PDB entry 7U95 | electron microscopy, 2.73 A resolution | chains H and Y of the 60 polymer chains in the assembly

[Chain H (and Y)]
Name: Capsid protein
From: Snake adeno-associated virus
Notes: chain Y of this document is another copy of the same molecule, construct and numbering; everything in this record applies to it too
UniProt: Q6V7U2 (Q6V7U2_9VIRU); residues 214-726 here = UniProt positions 214-726
Amino-acid sequence (513 residues; each row starts with the number of its first residue):
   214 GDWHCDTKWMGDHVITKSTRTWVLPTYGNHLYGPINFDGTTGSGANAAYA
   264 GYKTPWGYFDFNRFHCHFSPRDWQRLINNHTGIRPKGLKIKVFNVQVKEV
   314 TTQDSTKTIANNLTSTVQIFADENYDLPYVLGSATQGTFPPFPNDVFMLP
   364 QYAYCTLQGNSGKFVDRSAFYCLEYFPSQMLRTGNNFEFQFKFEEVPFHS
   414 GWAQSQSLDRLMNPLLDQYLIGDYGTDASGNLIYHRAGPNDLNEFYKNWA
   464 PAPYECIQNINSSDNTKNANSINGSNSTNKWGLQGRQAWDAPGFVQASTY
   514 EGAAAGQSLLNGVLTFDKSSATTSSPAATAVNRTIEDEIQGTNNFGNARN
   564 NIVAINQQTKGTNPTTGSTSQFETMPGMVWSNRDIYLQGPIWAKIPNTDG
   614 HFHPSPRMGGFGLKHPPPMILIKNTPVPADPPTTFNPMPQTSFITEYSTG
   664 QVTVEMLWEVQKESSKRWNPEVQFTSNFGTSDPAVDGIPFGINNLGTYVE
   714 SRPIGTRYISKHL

[Chain H / chain Y interface]
Residue-residue contacts (247):
  I248(H) with P427(Y), hydrophobic
  S256(H) with N453(Y); D454(Y)
  N259(H) with R423(Y), hydrogen bond (backbone-side chain); N456(Y)
  A260(H) with R423(Y); N453(Y); N456(Y)
  A261(H) with R423(Y), hydrogen bond (backbone-side chain)
  Y262(H) with R423(Y); P427(Y), hydrophobic; P452(Y); L455(Y), hydrophobic
  Y271(H) with N426(Y), hydrogen bond; L429(Y)
  R276(H) with Y432(Y)
  Y338(H) with H725(Y), hydrogen bond (backbone-side chain)
  D339(H) with K679(Y); H725(Y)
  L340(H) with H725(Y), hydrogen bond (backbone-side chain)
  P341(H) with Q419(Y); H725(Y)
  Y342(H) with L424(Y)
  V343(H) with N426(Y)
  G345(H) with N461(Y), hydrogen bond (backbone-side chain)
  S346(H) with M425(Y); Q431(Y)
  A347(H) with Q431(Y); Y432(Y); L433(Y), hydrophobic
  T348(H) with L429(Y); D430(Y); Q431(Y); Y432(Y); F458(Y)
  Q349(H) with L429(Y); D430(Y), hydrogen bond (backbone-backbone); Q431(Y); Y432(Y); R449(Y)
  Q364(H) with N426(Y), hydrogen bond (backbone-side chain); L428(Y)
  A366(H) with N426(Y); P427(Y); L428(Y), hydrophobic
  Y367(H) with P427(Y)
  C368(H) with Q419(Y), hydrogen bond (backbone-side chain); R423(Y); P427(Y), hydrophobic
  T369(H) with S418(Y)
  L370(H) with Q417(Y); S418(Y), hydrogen bond (backbone-backbone); Q553(Y)
  Q371(H) with E514(Y)
  G372(H) with E514(Y)
  V378(H) with E514(Y)
  D379(H) with R680(Y); V685(Y)
  R380(H) with A416(Y); S418(Y); R680(Y); V685(Y); R720(Y); Y721(Y), hydrogen bond (side chain-backbone); I722(Y); S723(Y)
  S381(H) with R680(Y), hydrogen bond (backbone-side chain); N682(Y), hydrogen bond (backbone-side chain)
  A382(H) with R680(Y); N682(Y)
  F383(H) with R680(Y); W681(Y), hydrogen bond (backbone-backbone); N682(Y), hydrogen bond (backbone-side chain)
  Y384(H) with K679(Y); R680(Y); H725(Y)
  C385(H) with W681(Y), hydrophobic
  Y388(H) with K679(Y), hydrogen bond (backbone-side chain)
  F389(H) with K679(Y)
  P466(H) with M588(Y)
  Y467(H) with M588(Y), hydrophobic
  E468(H) with F585(Y); M588(Y)
  C469(H) with V566(Y); A567(Y), hydrogen bond (side chain-backbone)
  Q471(H) with A567(Y); N569(Y); Q570(Y); Q571(Y); P577(Y)
  N472(H) with Q571(Y), hydrogen bond (backbone-side chain)
  I473(H) with G438(Y); T439(Y); L445(Y), hydrophobic; Q571(Y)
  N478(H) with S442(Y); G443(Y); N444(Y), hydrogen bond
  T479(H) with K573(Y)
  K480(H) with Q571(Y); T572(Y)
  N481(H) with G443(Y); Q571(Y); K573(Y), hydrogen bond (backbone-side chain)
  A482(H) with T439(Y), hydrogen bond (backbone-side chain); T572(Y); T575(Y); N576(Y)
  N483(H) with T439(Y); D440(Y); A441(Y); S442(Y); G443(Y); K573(Y), hydrogen bond
  S484(H) with T439(Y), hydrogen bond (backbone-side chain); D440(Y), hydrogen bond (backbone-backbone); A441(Y)
  I485(H) with G438(Y); T439(Y), hydrogen bond (backbone-side chain); Q571(Y); P577(Y)
  G487(H) with Y437(Y), hydrogen bond (backbone-backbone); G438(Y)
  N489(H) with T579(Y)
  S490(H) with T579(Y)
  N492(H) with I565(Y); V566(Y); A567(Y), hydrogen bond (side chain-backbone)
  K493(H) with N564(Y); I565(Y), hydrogen bond (backbone-backbone)
  W494(H) with D422(Y); K460(Y); P464(Y); N564(Y)
  G495(H) with N557(Y); N563(Y)
  L496(H) with S420(Y); P464(Y), hydrophobic; Q553(Y); G554(Y); T555(Y); N557(Y)
  Q497(H) with S420(Y); Y513(Y); Q553(Y); N557(Y)
  G498(H) with Y513(Y)
  R499(H) with S420(Y); D422(Y), salt bridge; R423(Y)
  Q500(H) with N563(Y); I565(Y)
  A501(H) with N456(Y)
  W502(H) with N456(Y), hydrogen bond (backbone-backbone); E457(Y); K460(Y), hydrogen bond (backbone-side chain)
  A504(H) with Y459(Y), hydrophobic; K460(Y), hydrogen bond (backbone-backbone)
  F507(H) with M588(Y), hydrophobic; P589(Y), hydrophobic
  L522(H) with D436(Y)
  L523(H) with D436(Y)
  N524(H) with G435(Y); D436(Y), hydrogen bond (backbone-side chain); Y459(Y), hydrogen bond
  V526(H) with Y459(Y)
  T528(H) with Y432(Y); L433(Y); I434(Y), hydrogen bond (backbone-backbone)
  F529(H) with L433(Y), hydrophobic
  D530(H) with I434(Y); R449(Y), salt bridge
  A534(H) with R449(Y), hydrogen bond (backbone-side chain)
  S537(H) with H448(Y); R449(Y), hydrogen bond (backbone-backbone)
  S538(H) with Y447(Y), hydrogen bond (side chain-backbone)
  P539(H) with I434(Y), hydrophobic; Y447(Y)
  A541(H) with Y447(Y), hydrophobic
  V544(H) with Y447(Y)
  R546(H) with D436(Y), salt bridge; L445(Y); Y447(Y)
  N560(H) with N569(Y); Q570(Y), hydrogen bond (backbone-side chain)
  A561(H) with Q570(Y)
  R562(H) with I568(Y), hydrogen bond (side chain-backbone); Q570(Y)
  S583(H) with V566(Y); A567(Y), hydrogen bond (side chain-backbone)
  Q584(H) with T582(Y); Q584(Y), hydrogen bond (side chain-backbone); F585(Y)
  E586(H) with F585(Y); E586(Y), hydrogen bond (side chain-backbone); T587(Y); M588(Y)
  T587(H) with T587(Y), hydrogen bond (side chain-backbone); M588(Y); P589(Y)
  W593(H) with P589(Y)
  Q601(H) with Y432(Y)
  P603(H) with Y432(Y)
  A606(H) with N461(Y)
  K607(H) with W462(Y), hydrogen bond (backbone-side chain); L726(Y)
  P609(H) with W462(Y)
  N610(H) with W415(Y); K724(Y); L726(Y)
  T611(H) with T555(Y); V592(Y); W593(Y); L726(Y)
  D612(H) with S413(Y), hydrogen bond; W593(Y); S594(Y), hydrogen bond; N595(Y), hydrogen bond (side chain-backbone); H616(Y); R720(Y), salt bridge
  G613(H) with V592(Y); W593(Y), hydrogen bond (backbone-backbone); H616(Y)
  H614(H) with M591(Y); V592(Y); W593(Y)
  F615(H) with M588(Y); P589(Y); G590(Y), hydrogen bond (backbone-backbone); M591(Y), hydrogen bond (backbone-backbone); W593(Y), hydrophobic; F615(Y), hydrophobic
  H616(H) with P589(Y); G590(Y)
  P617(H) with W462(Y)
  S618(H) with W462(Y)
  P619(H) with N461(Y); W462(Y)
  R620(H) with K460(Y); N461(Y), hydrogen bond (backbone-backbone); A463(Y); P589(Y), hydrogen bond (side chain-backbone); G590(Y)
  M621(H) with L433(Y), hydrophobic; Y459(Y), hydrophobic; K460(Y); N461(Y), hydrogen bond (backbone-side chain)
Other interface residues (no listed pair), chain H (123 interface residues in all): K266, P363, Y365, N373, I470, S475, N486, S488, T491, P505, L527, T535, T536, G602, I608, G622
Other interface residues (no listed pair), chain Y (101 interface residues in all): L421, G515, E551, N556, T578, S677

[In short]
123 residues of chain H and 101 residues of chain Y are in contact, with 53 hydrogen bonds and 4 salt bridges.
Polar pairs include R499(H)-D422(Y), D530(H)-R449(Y) and R546(H)-D436(Y).
Chain H and chain Y are both Capsid protein (Snake adeno-associated virus); the structure, SAAV pH 6.0 capsid
structure, was determined by electron microscopy (same publication as 7U94, 7U96 and 7U97).
